2IAM - chains C and D of the 5 polymer chains in the assembly; structure by X-ray diffraction, 2.80 A resolution.

[Chain C]
Name: CD4+ T cell receptor E8 alpha chain
From: Homo sapiens
Notes: engineered mutation(s): T156C
Reference sequence: P01848 (TCA_HUMAN); residues 108-202 here correspond to UniProt positions 1-95 (UniProt number = residue number - 107)
Sequence (202 residues; row label = number of the first residue in the row):
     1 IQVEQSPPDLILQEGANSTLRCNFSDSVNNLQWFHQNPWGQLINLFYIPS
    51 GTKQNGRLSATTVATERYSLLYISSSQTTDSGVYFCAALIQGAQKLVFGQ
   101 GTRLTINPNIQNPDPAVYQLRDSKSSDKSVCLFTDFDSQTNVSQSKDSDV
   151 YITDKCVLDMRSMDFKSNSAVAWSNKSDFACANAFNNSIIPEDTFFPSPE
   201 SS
Unresolved in the structure: 199-202
Disulfides: Cys22-Cys86, Cys131-Cys181

[Chain D]
Name: CD4+ T cell receptor E8 beta chain
From: Homo sapiens
Notes: engineered mutation(s): S167C
Reference sequence: P01850 (TCB_HUMAN); residues 111-240 here correspond to UniProt positions 1-130 (UniProt number = residue number - 110)
Sequence (240 residues; row label = number of the first residue in the row):
     1 NAGVTQTPKFRILKIGQSMTLQCTQDMNHNYMYWYRQDPGMGLKLIYYSV
    51 GAGITDKGEVPNGYNVSRSTTEDFPLRLELAAPSQTSVYFCASTYHGTGY
   101 FGEGSWLTVVEDLNKVFPPEVAVFEPSEAEISHTQKATLVCLATGFFPDH
   151 VELSWWVNGKEVHSGVCTDPQPLKEQPALNDSRYALSSRLRVSATFWQNP
   201 RNHFRCQVQFYGLSENDEWTQDRAKPVTQIVSAEAWGRAD
Unresolved in the structure: 1
Disulfides: Cys23-Cys91, Cys141-Cys206

[Chain C / chain D interface]
Cross-chain cystine bridges: Cys156(C)-Cys167(D)
Residue-residue contacts (90):
  Gln32(C) - Gly97(D)  hydrogen bond (side chain-backbone)
  Gln32(C) - Thr98(D)
  Gln32(C) - Gly99(D)  hydrogen bond (side chain-backbone)
  Phe34(C) - Gly99(D)
  Phe34(C) - Phe101(D)  hydrophobic
  Gln36(C) - Gln37(D)  hydrogen bond
  Pro38(C) - Pro170(D)
  Trp39(C) - Trp106(D)
  Trp39(C) - Pro170(D)
  Gly40(C) - Phe90(D)
  Gln41(C) - Glu103(D)  hydrogen bond (side chain-backbone)
  Leu42(C) - Leu43(D)  hydrophobic
  Leu42(C) - Phe90(D)  hydrophobic
  Leu42(C) - Phe101(D)  hydrophobic
  Asn44(C) - Thr98(D)
  Asn44(C) - Gly99(D)
  Tyr47(C) - His96(D)  hydrogen bond (side chain-backbone)
  Tyr47(C) - Gly97(D)
  Tyr47(C) - Thr98(D)
  Ala93(C) - Tyr48(D)
  Gln94(C) - Tyr31(D)  hydrogen bond
  Gln94(C) - Tyr33(D)  hydrogen bond (backbone-side chain)
  Gln94(C) - Tyr48(D)  hydrogen bond (backbone-side chain)
  Lys95(C) - Leu45(D)
  Lys95(C) - Tyr48(D)
  Lys95(C) - Gly58(D)
  Lys95(C) - Glu59(D)
  Leu96(C) - Tyr33(D)
  Leu96(C) - Tyr35(D)  hydrogen bond (backbone-side chain)
  Phe98(C) - Tyr35(D)
  Phe98(C) - Leu43(D)  hydrophobic
  Phe98(C) - Phe101(D)  hydrophobic
  Gln100(C) - Gly42(D)
  Arg103(C) - Gly40(D)
  Asp114(C) - His133(D)  salt bridge
  Tyr118(C) - Ser127(D)
  Tyr118(C) - Ala129(D)  hydrophobic
  Tyr118(C) - Glu130(D)
  Tyr118(C) - His133(D)
  Gln119(C) - Ser127(D)
  Leu120(C) - Phe124(D)
  Leu120(C) - Glu125(D)
  Leu120(C) - Thr138(D)
  Leu120(C) - Val140(D)  hydrophobic
  Arg121(C) - Phe124(D)
  Arg121(C) - Glu125(D)  hydrogen bond (backbone-backbone)
  Asp122(C) - Ala122(D)
  Asp122(C) - Val123(D)
  Asp122(C) - Phe124(D)
  Ser123(C) - Val123(D)  hydrogen bond (side chain-backbone)
  Ser123(C) - Glu125(D)
  Ser123(C) - Glu234(D)
  Ser123(C) - Ala235(D)
  Val130(C) - Phe124(D)  hydrophobic
  Val130(C) - Leu142(D)  hydrophobic
  Leu132(C) - Thr138(D)
  Thr134(C) - Arg191(D)
  Asp135(C) - Thr134(D)
  Asp135(C) - Arg191(D)  salt bridge
  Tyr151(C) - Glu175(D)  hydrogen bond (side chain-backbone)
  Ile152(C) - Leu173(D)
  Thr153(C) - Asp169(D)
  Thr153(C) - Ser187(D)
  Thr153(C) - Arg189(D)
  Asp154(C) - Arg189(D)
  Cys156(C) - Cys167(D)  disulfide
  Cys156(C) - Thr168(D)
  Cys156(C) - Arg189(D)  hydrogen bond
  Val157(C) - Cys167(D)  hydrogen bond (backbone-side chain)
  Leu158(C) - Gly165(D)
  Leu158(C) - Val166(D)
  Leu158(C) - Cys167(D)  hydrophobic
  Leu158(C) - Arg191(D)
  Asp159(C) - Ser164(D)
  Asp159(C) - Gly165(D)  hydrogen bond (backbone-backbone)
  Met160(C) - Lys136(D)
  Met160(C) - Arg191(D)
  Met160(C) - Val192(D)
  Met160(C) - Ser193(D)
  Arg161(C) - His163(D)
  Arg161(C) - Ser164(D)  hydrogen bond (backbone-side chain)
  Phe165(C) - Lys136(D)
  Phe165(C) - Arg191(D)
  Ser167(C) - Arg191(D)  hydrogen bond
  Ser169(C) - Arg189(D)  hydrogen bond (backbone-side chain)
  Ala170(C) - Arg189(D)
  Val171(C) - Ser187(D)
  Val171(C) - Arg189(D)
  Trp173(C) - Leu142(D)  hydrophobic
  Trp173(C) - Ala185(D)  hydrophobic
Interface residues without a listed pair, chain C (53 interface residues in all): Phe85, Val97, Lys128, Ser129, Ser148, Ser162, Met163, Phe195, Pro197
Interface residues without a listed pair, chain D (57 interface residues in all): Met41, Val50, Lys57, Thr94, Pro126, Thr144, Lys174

[Overview]
53 residues of chain C and 57 residues of chain D are in contact, with 1 disulfide bond, 18 hydrogen bonds and
2 salt bridges. Among the polar pairs are Asp114(C)-His133(D), Asp135(C)-Arg191(D) and Gln32(C)-Gly97(D).
Chain C is CD4+ T cell receptor E8 alpha chain and chain D is CD4+ T cell receptor E8 beta chain, both from
Homo sapiens; the structure, Structural basis for recognition of mutant self by a tumor-specific, MHC class
II-restricted TCR, was determined by X-ray diffraction, deposited together with 2IAL and 2IAN.
